4DBU - chain A; structure by X-ray diffraction, 2.53 A resolution.

Chain A:
Molecule: Aldo-keto reductase family 1 member C3
From: Homo sapiens
Notes: EC 1.1.1.213, 1.1.1.112, 1.1.1.188, 1.1.1.63, 1.1.1.64, 1.3.1.20
Reference sequence: P42330 (AK1C3_HUMAN); numbering as in UniProt (aligned over 1-323)
Sequence (323 residues; each row starts with the number of its first residue):
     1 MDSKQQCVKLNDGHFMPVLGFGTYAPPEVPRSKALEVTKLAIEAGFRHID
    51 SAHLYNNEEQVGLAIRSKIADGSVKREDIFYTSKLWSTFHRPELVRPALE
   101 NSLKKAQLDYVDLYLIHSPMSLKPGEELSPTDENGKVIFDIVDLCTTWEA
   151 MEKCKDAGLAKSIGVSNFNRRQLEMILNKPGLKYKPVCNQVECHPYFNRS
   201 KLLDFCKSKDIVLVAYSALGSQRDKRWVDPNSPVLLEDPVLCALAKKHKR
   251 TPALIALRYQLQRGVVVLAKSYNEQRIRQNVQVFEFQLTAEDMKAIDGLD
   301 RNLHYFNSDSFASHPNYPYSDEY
Disordered / not traced: 1-5, 321-323
Small-molecule neighbours:
  - NADP+ (BT9; 3-{[4-(trifluoromethyl)phenyl]amino}benzoic acid): Y24, L54, Y55, W86, H117, S118, M120, N167, Y216, W227, F306, F311, P318, Y319
  - NADP (NAP; NADP nicotinamide-adenine-dinucleotide phosphate): G22, T23, Y24, D50, Y55, K84, H117, S166, N167, Q190, Y216, S217, A218, L219, G220, S221, Q222, L236, A253, L268, A269, K270, S271, Y272, N273, R276, Q279, N280
UniProt features mapped onto this chain:
  - active site: Y55 (Proton donor)
  - binding site (NADP(+)): T23, Y24, D50, S166, N167, Q190, Y216 to Q222, K270 to Y272, R276 to N280
  - binding site (substrate): H117
  - site: L54 (Important for substrate specificity), K84 (Lowers pKa of active site Tyr), W227 (Involved in ligand recognition and product release), F306 (Involved in ligand recognition and product release)
  - natural variant: M175 (M175I: No effect on 17beta-HSD activity)
  - mutagenesis: K75 (K75E: No effect on 17beta-HSD activity), R226 (R226P: Decreases in the retinaldehyde reductase activity. 3-fold decrease in the kcat value, whereas the KM value does not vary; R226Q: Decrease in the retinaldehyde reductase activity ...)
Reported in the primary citation:
  - binding site for NADP+: Y55, H117, S118, N167, F306, F311, Y319
  - conformationally variable residues (loop rearrangement, side-chain flip): F306, F311
  - specificity-determining residues: S118, S129 (proposed by the authors, not directly observed)

In short:
Bound to chain A: NADP and NADP+. Curated annotation (UniProt) lists active-site residue Y55, 21 NADP+-binding
residues, substrate-binding residue H117 and 2 mutagenesis sites. The paper reports a binding site for NADP+
at Y55, H117 and S118 among others; specificity determinants S118 and S129.
Chain A is Aldo-keto reductase family 1 member C3 (Homo sapiens); the structure, Crystal structure of human
17beta-hydroxysteroid dehydrogenase type 5 (AKR1C3) in complex with NADP+ and 3-((4
-(trifluoromethyl)phenyl)amino)benzoic ..., was determined by X-ray diffraction, deposited together with 4DBS.
